PDB entry 3DW8 | X-ray diffraction, 2.85 A resolution | chains C and G of the 4 polymer chains in the assembly

Chain C:
Molecule: Serine/threonine-protein phosphatase 2A catalytic subunit alpha isoform
Organism: Homo sapiens
Notes: EC 3.1.3.16
UniProtKB: P67775 (PP2AA_HUMAN); residues 1-309 here = UniProt positions 1-309
Amino-acid sequence (309 residues; each row starts with the number of its first residue):
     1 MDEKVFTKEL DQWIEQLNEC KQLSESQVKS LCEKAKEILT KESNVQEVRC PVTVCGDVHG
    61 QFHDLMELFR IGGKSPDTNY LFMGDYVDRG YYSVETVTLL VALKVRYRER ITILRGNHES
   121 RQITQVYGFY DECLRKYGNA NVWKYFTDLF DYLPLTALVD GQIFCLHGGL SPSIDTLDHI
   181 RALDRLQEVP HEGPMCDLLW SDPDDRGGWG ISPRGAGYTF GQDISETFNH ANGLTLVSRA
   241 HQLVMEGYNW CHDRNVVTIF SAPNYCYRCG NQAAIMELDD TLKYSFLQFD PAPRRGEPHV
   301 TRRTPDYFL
Not modelled in the structure: 1-5, 294-309
UniProt features mapped onto this chain:
  - active site: H118 (Proton donor)
  - binding site (Mn(2+)): D57, H59, D85, N117, H167, H241
  - binding site (Zn(2+)): D57, H59, D85
  - binding site (Fe(3+)): D85, N117, H167, H241
  - modified residue: Y307 (Phosphotyrosine), L309 (Leucine methyl ester)
  - natural variant: G60 (G60V: In HJS3; uncertain significance), D88 (D88G: In HJS3), Q122 (Q122H: In HJS3), Q125 to L309 (deletion: In HJS3), Y127 (Y127C: In HJS3), D131 (D131H: In HJS3), H191 (H191R: In HJS3), R214 to L309 (deletion: In HJS3), D223 (D223H: In HJS3; D223V: In HJS3), Y265 (Y265C: In HJS3), F308 (F308FF: In HJS3)
  - mutagenesis: D85 (D85N: Loss of phosphatase activity), L309 (L309A: Loss of binding to PP2A B-alpha regulatory subunit)
Metal / ion sites: Mn2+ site 1: D57, H59, D85; Mn2+ site 2: D85, N117, H167, H241
Reported in the primary citation:
  - conformationally variable residues (order/disorder transition): R294 to L309

Chain G:
Molecule: microcystin LR
Amino-acid sequence (7 residues; each row starts with the number of its first residue):
     1 ALXRXEX
Modified positions: A1 (D-alanine; DAL); ACB (3-methyl-beta-D-aspartic acid) at position 3, 1ZN ((2S,3S,4E,6E,8S,9S)-3-amino-9-methoxy-2,6,8-trimethyl-10-phenyldeca-4,6-dienoic acid) at position 5, DAM (N-methyl-alpha-beta-dehydroalanine) at position 7; E6 (gamma-D-glutamic acid; FGA)
Glycans and other covalent adducts: covalent link A1-DAM_7

How chain C and chain G interact:
Contacting residue pairs (23; chain C residue first):
  R89(C) with L2(G), hydrogen bond (side chain-backbone); ACB_3(G), hydrogen bond (side chain-backbone); E6(G)
  H118(C) with 1ZN_5(G)
  Q122(C) with 1ZN_5(G)
  I123(C) with 1ZN_5(G)
  Y127(C) with ACB_3(G), hydrogen bond (side chain-backbone); 1ZN_5(G)
  V189(C) with 1ZN_5(G)
  P190(C) with 1ZN_5(G)
  H191(C) with 1ZN_5(G)
  W200(C) with 1ZN_5(G)
  P213(C) with R4(G)
  R214(C) with R4(G); 1ZN_5(G), hydrogen bond (side chain-backbone); E6(G)
  G215(C) with 1ZN_5(G)
  A216(C) with 1ZN_5(G)
  Y265(C) with E6(G), hydrogen bond (side chain-backbone)
  C266(C) with L2(G), hydrophobic
  C269(C) with L2(G), hydrophobic; E6(G); DAM_7(G), covalent bond
Other interface residues (no listed pair), chain C (20 interface residues in all): S120, H241, L243, R268

Summary:
20 residues of chain C face 6 of chain G across their interface; the contacts include 1 covalent bond and 5
hydrogen bonds. Polar contacts include R89(C)-L2(G), R89(C)-ACB_3(G) and Y127(C)-ACB_3(G). Curated annotation
(UniProt) lists active-site residue H118(C), 6 Mn2+-binding residues, 3 Zn2+-binding residues and 4
Fe3+-binding residues on chain C. The paper reports conformational variability at R294(C).
Here chain C is Serine/threonine-protein phosphatase 2A catalytic subunit alpha isoform (Homo sapiens) and
chain G is microcystin LR. Entry 3DW8 (Structure of a Protein Phosphatase 2A Holoenzyme with B55 subunit) was
determined by X-ray diffraction.
